PDB entry 4OE5 | X-ray diffraction, 1.95 A resolution | chains A and B

# Chain A (and B)
Molecule: Delta-1-pyrroline-5-carboxylate dehydrogenase, mitochondrial
Source organism: Homo sapiens
Notes: EC 1.2.1.88; chain B of this document is another copy of the same molecule, construct and numbering; everything in this record applies to it too
Reference sequence: P30038 (AL4A1_HUMAN); numbering as in UniProt (aligned over 18-563)
Sequence (549 residues; each row starts with the number of its first residue):
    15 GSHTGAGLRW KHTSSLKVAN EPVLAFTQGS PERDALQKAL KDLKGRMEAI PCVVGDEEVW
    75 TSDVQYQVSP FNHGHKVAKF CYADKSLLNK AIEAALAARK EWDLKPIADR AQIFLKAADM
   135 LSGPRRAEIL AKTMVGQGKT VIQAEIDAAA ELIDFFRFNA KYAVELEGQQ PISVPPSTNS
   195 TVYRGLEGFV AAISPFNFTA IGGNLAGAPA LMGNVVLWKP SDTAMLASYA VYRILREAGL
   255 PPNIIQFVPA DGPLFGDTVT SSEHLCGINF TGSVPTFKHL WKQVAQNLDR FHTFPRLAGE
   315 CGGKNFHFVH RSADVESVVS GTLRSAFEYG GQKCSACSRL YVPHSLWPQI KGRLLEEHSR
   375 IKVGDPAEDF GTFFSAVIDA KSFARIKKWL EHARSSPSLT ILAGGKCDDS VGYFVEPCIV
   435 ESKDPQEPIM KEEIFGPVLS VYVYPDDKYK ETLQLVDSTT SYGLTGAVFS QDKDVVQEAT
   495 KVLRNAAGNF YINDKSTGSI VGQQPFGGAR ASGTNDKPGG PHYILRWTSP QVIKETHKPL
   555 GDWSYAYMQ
Not modelled in the structure: 15-22, 189-190, 514-535, 552-563 (chain B: 15-22, 515-521, 552-563)
Sequence notes: expression tag (15-17)
Swiss-Prot annotation at these positions:
  - active site: E314 (Proton acceptor), C348 (Nucleophile)
  - binding site (NAD(+)): S208, K233, G286 to T290, E447
  - binding site (substrate): S513
  - site: N211 (Transition state stabilizer)
  - modified residue: K31 (N6-succinyllysine), S44 (Phosphoserine), K52 (N6-acetyllysine), K93 (N6-acetyllysine), K99 (N6-acetyllysine), K114 (N6-acetyllysine), K130 (N6-acetyllysine), K175 (N6-acetyllysine), K318 (N6-acetyllysine), K347 (N6-succinyllysine), K365 (N6-acetyllysine), K376 (N6-acetyllysine), K395 (N6-succinyllysine), K462 (N6-acetyllysine), K509 (N6-acetyllysine), K531 (N6-acetyllysine), K552 (N6-acetyllysine)
  - natural variant: S352 (S352L: In HYRPRO2)
  - mutagenesis: S352 (S352A: Reduced affinity for NAD. No effect on enzyme activity)
What the authors report for this chain:
  - conformationally variable residues (loop rearrangement, order/disorder transition): I514 to P535

# Chain A / chain B interface
Contacting residue pairs - 87 pairs, chain A then chain B:
  D117(A) - R498(B)  salt bridge
  L118(A) - R498(B)
  V196(A) - R498(B)
  Y197(A) - P532(B)
  R198(A) - R498(B)  hydrogen bond (side chain-backbone)
  R198(A) - N499(B)
  R198(A) - A501(B)  hydrogen bond (side chain-backbone)
  E201(A) - N499(B)
  F291(A) - F308(B)  hydrophobic
  K292(A) - L302(B)
  K292(A) - D303(B)
  K292(A) - F308(B)
  W295(A) - W295(B)
  W295(A) - V298(B)  hydrophobic
  W295(A) - A299(B)  hydrophobic
  W295(A) - L302(B)  hydrophobic
  W295(A) - L311(B)  hydrophobic
  K296(A) - A299(B)  hydrogen bond (side chain-backbone)
  K296(A) - Q300(B)
  K296(A) - D303(B)  salt bridge
  A299(A) - W295(B)
  A299(A) - K296(B)
  A299(A) - A299(B)  hydrophobic
  L302(A) - K292(B)
  L302(A) - W295(B)  hydrophobic
  D303(A) - K292(B)
  D303(A) - K296(B)  salt bridge
  F308(A) - V288(B)  hydrophobic
  F308(A) - F291(B)  hydrophobic
  F308(A) - K292(B)
  F308(A) - W295(B)  hydrophobic
  P309(A) - W295(B)
  R310(A) - G533(B)  hydrogen bond (side chain-backbone)
  T494(A) - I547(B)
  R498(A) - D117(B)  salt bridge
  R498(A) - L118(B)
  R498(A) - V196(B)
  R498(A) - R198(B)  hydrogen bond (backbone-side chain)
  R498(A) - Q545(B)  hydrogen bond (backbone-side chain)
  N499(A) - R113(B)
  N499(A) - R198(B)
  N499(A) - E201(B)
  A501(A) - R198(B)  hydrogen bond (backbone-side chain)
  A501(A) - Q545(B)  hydrogen bond (backbone-side chain)
  G502(A) - R198(B)
  G502(A) - Q545(B)
  G502(A) - V546(B)  hydrogen bond (backbone-backbone)
  N503(A) - V546(B)
  F504(A) - Q545(B)
  F504(A) - V546(B)  hydrogen bond (backbone-backbone)
  F504(A) - I547(B)
  F504(A) - K548(B)  hydrogen bond (backbone-backbone)
  Y505(A) - K548(B)
  I506(A) - I547(B)  hydrophobic
  I506(A) - K548(B)  hydrogen bond (backbone-backbone)
  I506(A) - E549(B)
  I506(A) - T550(B)  hydrogen bond (backbone-backbone)
  N507(A) - T550(B)
  D508(A) - T550(B)  hydrogen bond
  L539(A) - P532(B)  hydrophobic
  L539(A) - G533(B)
  L539(A) - Y537(B)  hydrophobic
  T542(A) - G533(B)
  P544(A) - T528(B)
  P544(A) - K531(B)
  P544(A) - P532(B)
  P544(A) - G533(B)
  P544(A) - G534(B)
  Q545(A) - R498(B)  hydrogen bond (side chain-backbone)
  Q545(A) - A501(B)  hydrogen bond (side chain-backbone)
  Q545(A) - G502(B)
  Q545(A) - F504(B)
  V546(A) - G502(B)  hydrogen bond (backbone-backbone)
  V546(A) - N503(B)
  V546(A) - F504(B)  hydrogen bond (backbone-backbone)
  V546(A) - G527(B)
  V546(A) - T528(B)
  I547(A) - T494(B)
  I547(A) - F504(B)
  I547(A) - I506(B)  hydrophobic
  K548(A) - F504(B)  hydrogen bond (backbone-backbone)
  K548(A) - Y505(B)
  K548(A) - I506(B)  hydrogen bond (backbone-backbone)
  E549(A) - I506(B)
  T550(A) - I506(B)  hydrogen bond (backbone-backbone)
  T550(A) - N507(B)
  T550(A) - D508(B)  hydrogen bond
Other interface residues (no listed pair), chain A (44 interface residues in all): R113, L180, T195, V288, V298, S475, K495, L497
Other interface residues (no listed pair), chain B (48 interface residues in all): Y197, H306, C315, L497, S526, P544

# Overview
Chain A and chain B form an interface of 44 and 48 residues respectively; the contacts include 22 hydrogen
bonds and 4 salt bridges. Among the polar pairs are D117(A)-R498(B), K296(A)-D303(B) and R198(A)-R498(B). From
the paper: conformational variability at I514(A).
Both chains are Delta-1-pyrroline-5-carboxylate dehydrogenase, mitochondrial (Homo sapiens). Entry 4OE5
(Structure of Human ALDH4A1 Crystallized in Space Group P21) was determined by X-ray diffraction together with
4OE4 and 4OE6 from the same study.
